PDB entry 3E47 | X-ray diffraction, 3.00 A resolution | chains H and I of the 28 polymer chains in the assembly

[Chain H]
Protein: Proteasome component PUP1
Organism: Saccharomyces cerevisiae
Notes: EC 3.4.25.1
UniProtKB: P25043 (PSB7_YEAST); the construct lacks a stretch of the UniProt sequence and is renumbered around it, so the offset changes along the chain: 1-91 = UniProt 30-120; 93-105 = UniProt 121-133; 106-187 = UniProt 135-216; 189-223 = UniProt 217-251
Chain sequence (222 residues; row label = number of the first residue in the row; note: 2 numbers in that range are skipped by the numbering (no residue carries them; nothing is unmodelled there)):
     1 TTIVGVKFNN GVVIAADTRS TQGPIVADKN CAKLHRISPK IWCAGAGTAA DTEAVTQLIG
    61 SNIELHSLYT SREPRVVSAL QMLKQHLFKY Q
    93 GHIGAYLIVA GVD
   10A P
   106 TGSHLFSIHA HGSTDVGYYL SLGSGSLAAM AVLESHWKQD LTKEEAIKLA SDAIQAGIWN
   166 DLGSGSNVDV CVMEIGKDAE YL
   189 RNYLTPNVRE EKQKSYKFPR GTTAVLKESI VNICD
Curated features (UniProtKB/Swiss-Prot):
  - active site: Thr1 (Nucleophile)

[Chain I]
Protein: Proteasome component PUP3
Organism: Saccharomyces cerevisiae
Notes: EC 3.4.25.1
UniProtKB: P25451 (PSB3_YEAST); the construct lacks a stretch of the UniProt sequence and is renumbered around it, so the offset changes along the chain: -8 to -1 = UniProt 2-9; 1-36 = UniProt 10-45; 38-105 = UniProt 46-113; 106-122 = UniProt 117-133; 2 more segments
Chain sequence (204 residues; each row starts with the number of its first residue; note: 3 numbers in that range are skipped by the numbering (no residue carries them; nothing is unmodelled there); a row labelled like 10A-10C holds insertion residues (10A, then the next letters in order); numbers below 1 keep their minus sign (Ser-8 is residue -8)):
    -8 SDPSSING
     1 GIVVAMTGKD CVAIACDLRL GSQSLGVSNK FEKIFH
    38 YGHVFLGITG LATDVTTLNE MFRYKTNLYK LKEERAIEPE TFTQLVSSSL YERRFGPYFV
    98 GPVVAGIN
10A-10C SKS
   106 GKPFIAGFDL IGCIDEA
   12A K
   123 DFIVSGTASD QLFGMCESLY EPNLEPEDLF ETISQALLNA ADRDALSGWG AVVYIIK
   181 KDEVVKRYLK MRQD
Curated features (UniProtKB/Swiss-Prot):
  - modified residue: Ser22 (Phosphoserine)
  - cross-link: Lys62 (Glycyl lysine isopeptide (Lys-Gly) (interchain with G-Cter in ubiquitin))

[Interface between chain H and chain I]
Residue-residue contacts - 61 pairs, chain H then chain I:
  Gln22(H) - Phe135(I)
  Ile25(H) - Asp132(I)
  Ile25(H) - Phe135(I)  hydrophobic
  Val26(H) - Phe135(I)
  Ala27(H) - Asp120(I)
  Ala27(H) - Phe135(I)  hydrophobic
  Asp28(H) - Asp120(I)
  Lys29(H) - Glu139(I)  salt bridge
  Thr48(H) - Ile116(I)
  Ala49(H) - Cys118(I)  hydrophobic
  Ala50(H) - Tyr88(I)
  Ala50(H) - Ile116(I)  hydrophobic
  Ala50(H) - Cys118(I)  hydrophobic
  Asp51(H) - Tyr88(I)  hydrogen bond
  Asp51(H) - Arg91(I)  salt bridge
  Ala54(H) - Tyr88(I)
  His94(H) - Arg91(I)  hydrogen bond (backbone-side chain)
  His94(H) - Phe92(I)
  Arg197(H) - Glu139(I)  salt bridge
  Lys200(H) - Ser140(I)  hydrogen bond (side chain-backbone)
  Lys200(H) - Tyr142(I)  hydrogen bond (side chain-backbone)
  Ser203(H) - Glu143(I)  hydrogen bond
  Tyr204(H) - Ser140(I)
  Tyr204(H) - Leu141(I)  hydrophobic
  Lys205(H) - Glu143(I)
  Lys205(H) - Asp150(I)  salt bridge
  Phe206(H) - Leu141(I)  hydrophobic
  Phe206(H) - Gln157(I)
  Arg208(H) - Glu149(I)  salt bridge
  Arg208(H) - Asp150(I)  salt bridge
  Arg208(H) - Glu153(I)
  Gly209(H) - Glu153(I)  hydrogen bond (backbone-side chain)
  Thr210(H) - Glu153(I)  hydrogen bond (backbone-side chain)
  Thr211(H) - Glu153(I)  hydrogen bond
  Thr211(H) - Ser156(I)
  Thr211(H) - Gln157(I)  hydrogen bond
  Thr211(H) - Leu189(I)
  Ala212(H) - Leu189(I)
  Ala212(H) - Lys190(I)  hydrogen bond (backbone-backbone)
  Val213(H) - Phe152(I)  hydrophobic
  Val213(H) - Tyr188(I)
  Leu214(H) - Tyr188(I)  hydrogen bond (backbone-backbone)
  Leu214(H) - Leu189(I)
  Leu214(H) - Lys190(I)
  Lys215(H) - Arg187(I)
  Lys215(H) - Tyr188(I)  hydrogen bond (backbone-backbone)
  Glu216(H) - Lys186(I)
  Glu216(H) - Arg187(I)  salt bridge
  Ser217(H) - Val185(I)
  Ser217(H) - Lys186(I)  hydrogen bond (backbone-backbone)
  Ile218(H) - Glu183(I)
  Ile218(H) - Val184(I)
  Val219(H) - His36(I)
  Val219(H) - Tyr176(I)  hydrophobic
  Val219(H) - Val184(I)  hydrogen bond (backbone-backbone)
  Val219(H) - Lys186(I)
  Asn220(H) - His36(I)
  Ile221(H) - Gly39(I)
  Ile221(H) - His40(I)
  Ile221(H) - Val184(I)  hydrophobic
  Asp223(H) - Lys67(I)  salt bridge
Other interface residues (no listed pair), chain H (36 interface residues in all): Tyr90, Ile95, Pro207
Other interface residues (no listed pair), chain I (39 interface residues in all): Phe42, Asp114, Glu121, Leu146, Glu147, Thr154, Leu160

[Overview]
The interface between chain H and chain I involves 36 residues on one side and 39 on the other; the contacts
include 14 hydrogen bonds and 8 salt bridges. Among the polar pairs are Lys29(H)-Glu139(I), Asp51(H)-Arg91(I)
and Arg197(H)-Glu139(I).
Chain H is Proteasome component PUP1 and chain I is Proteasome component PUP3, both from Saccharomyces
cerevisiae; the structure, Crystal Structure of the Yeast 20S Proteasome in Complex with Homobelactosin C, was
determined by X-ray diffraction.
